Entry 9BBL (electron microscopy, 2.50 A resolution); this record covers chains A and C of the 9 polymer chains in the assembly.

Chain A (and C):
Protein: Isoform Tau-F of Microtubule-associated protein tau
Source organism: Homo sapiens
Notes: chain C of this document is another copy of the same molecule, construct and numbering; everything in this record applies to it too
UniProtKB: P10636 (TAU_HUMAN), isoform P10636-8; residue numbers follow UniProt; this construct covers 1-441
Amino-acid sequence (441 residues; each row starts with the number of its first residue):
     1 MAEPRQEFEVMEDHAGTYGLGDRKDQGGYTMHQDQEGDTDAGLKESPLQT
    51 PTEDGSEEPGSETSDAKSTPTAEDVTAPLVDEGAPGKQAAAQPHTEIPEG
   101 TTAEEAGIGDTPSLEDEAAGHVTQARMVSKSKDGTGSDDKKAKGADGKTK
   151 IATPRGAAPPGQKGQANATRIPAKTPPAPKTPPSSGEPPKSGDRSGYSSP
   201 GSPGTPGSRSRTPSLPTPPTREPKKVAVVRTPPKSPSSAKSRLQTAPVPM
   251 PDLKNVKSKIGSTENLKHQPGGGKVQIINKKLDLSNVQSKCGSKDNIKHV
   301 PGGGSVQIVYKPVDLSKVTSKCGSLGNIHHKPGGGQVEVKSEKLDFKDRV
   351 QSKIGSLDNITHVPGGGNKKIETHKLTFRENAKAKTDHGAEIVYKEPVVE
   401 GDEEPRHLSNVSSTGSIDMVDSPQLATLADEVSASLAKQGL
Not modelled in the structure: 1-306, 379-441 (chain C: 1-304, 380-441)
Construct notes: engineered mutation Glu396 (Ser in P10636), Glu400 (Ser in P10636), Glu403 (Thr in P10636), Glu404 (Ser in P10636)

Interface between chain A and chain C:
Contacting residue pairs (10; chain A residue first):
  Lys331(A) - Gln336(C)
  Pro332(A) - Gln336(C)
  Gly333(A) - Gly334(C)
  Gly333(A) - Gly335(C)  hydrogen bond (backbone-backbone)
  Gly333(A) - Gln336(C)
  Gly335(A) - Gly333(C)
  Gln336(A) - Lys331(C)
  Gln336(A) - Pro332(C)  hydrogen bond (side chain-backbone)
  Gln336(A) - Gly333(C)
  Glu338(A) - Lys331(C)  salt bridge
Also at the interface, not in a pair above, chain A (7 interface residues in all): Gly334
Also at the interface, not in a pair above, chain C (7 interface residues in all): Glu338

In short:
The chain A/chain C interface involves 7 residues from each chain; the contacts include 2 hydrogen bonds and 1
salt bridge. Among the polar pairs are Glu338(A)-Lys331(C), Gln336(A)-Pro332(C) and Gly333(A)-Gly335(C).
Both chains are Isoform Tau-F of Microtubule-associated protein tau (Homo sapiens). Entry 9BBL (THF filament
generated from 4E-Tau(297-407) under neutral Mg2+ condition) was determined by electron microscopy together
with 9BBM from the same study.
